Entry 8ZME (electron microscopy, 3.20 A resolution); this record covers chains A and E of the 5 polymer chains in the assembly.

[Chain A]
Name: engineered G13
Organism: Homo sapiens
Sequence (230 residues; numbered 1 to 230; the number before each row is that of its first residue):
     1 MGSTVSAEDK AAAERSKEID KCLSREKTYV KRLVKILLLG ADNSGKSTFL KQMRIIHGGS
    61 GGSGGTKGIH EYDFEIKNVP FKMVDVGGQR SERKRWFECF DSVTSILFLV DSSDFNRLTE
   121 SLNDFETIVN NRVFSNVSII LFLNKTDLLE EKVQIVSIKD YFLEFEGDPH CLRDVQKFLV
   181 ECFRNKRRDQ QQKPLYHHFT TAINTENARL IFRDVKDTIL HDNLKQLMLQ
Disordered / not traced: 1-7, 57-66
Reported in the primary citation:
  - specificity-determining residues: Met228 (proposed by the authors, not directly observed)

[Chain E]
Name: scFv16
Organism: Homo sapiens
Notes: antibody fragment or engineered binder
Sequence (247 residues; row label = number of the first residue in the row):
     2 VQLVESGGGL VQPGGSRKLS CSASGFAFSS FGMHWVRQAP EKGLEWVAYI SSGSGTIYYA
    62 DTVKGRFTIS RDDPKNTLFL QMTSLRSEDT AMYYCVRSIY YYGSSPFDFW GQGTTLTVSA
   122 GGGGSGGGGS GGGGSADIVM TQATSSVPVT PGESVSISCR SSKSLLHSNG NTYLYWFLQR
   182 PGQSPQLLIY RMSNLASGVP DRFSGSGSGT AFTLTISRLE AEDVGVYYCM QHLEYPLTFG
   242 AGTKLEL
Disordered / not traced: 121-135
Disulfides: Cys160-Cys230

[Interface between chain A and chain E]
Pairs across the interface (9; chain A residue first):
  Glu8(A) - His168(E)  salt bridge
  Glu8(A) - Leu234(E)
  Asp9(A) - Tyr101(E)
  Asp9(A) - Tyr174(E)
  Asp9(A) - His233(E)
  Ala12(A) - Tyr101(E)
  Glu14(A) - Thr57(E)
  Arg15(A) - Ile100(E)
  Arg15(A) - Tyr101(E)
Other interface residues (no listed pair), chain A (6 interface residues in all): Ala11
Other interface residues (no listed pair), chain E (13 interface residues in all): Ser31, Ser52, Tyr102, Arg192, Glu235, Tyr236

[Summary]
Chain A and chain E form an interface of 6 and 13 residues respectively, with 1 salt bridge. The salt-bridged
pair is Glu8(A)-His168(E). From the paper: the specificity determinant Met228(A).
Chain A is engineered G13 and chain E is scFv16, both from Homo sapiens; the structure, Protease-activated
receptor-2 (PAR2)/miniG13 complex, was determined by electron microscopy together with 8ZMD from the same
study.
